PDB entry 3GC8 | X-ray diffraction, 2.40 A resolution | chain A

Chain A:
Protein: Mitogen-activated protein kinase 11
From: Homo sapiens
Notes: EC 2.7.11.24
UniProtKB: Q15759 (MK11_HUMAN); residues 1-364 here = UniProt positions 1-364
Chain sequence (370 residues; row label = number of the first residue in the row; numbers below 1 keep their minus sign (Gly-5 is residue -5)):
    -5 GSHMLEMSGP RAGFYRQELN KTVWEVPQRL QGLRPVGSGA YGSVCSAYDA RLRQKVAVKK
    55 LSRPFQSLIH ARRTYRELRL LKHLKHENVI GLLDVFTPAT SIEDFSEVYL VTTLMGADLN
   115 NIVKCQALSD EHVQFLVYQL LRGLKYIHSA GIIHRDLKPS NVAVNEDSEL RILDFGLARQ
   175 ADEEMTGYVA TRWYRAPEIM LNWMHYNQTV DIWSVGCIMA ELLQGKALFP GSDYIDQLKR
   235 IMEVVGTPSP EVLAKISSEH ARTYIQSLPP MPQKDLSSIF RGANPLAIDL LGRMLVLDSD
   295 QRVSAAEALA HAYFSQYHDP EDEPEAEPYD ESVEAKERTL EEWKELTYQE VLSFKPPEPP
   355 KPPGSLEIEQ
Unresolved in the structure: -5 to 2, 350-364
Differences from the reference sequence: expression tag (-5 to 0); engineered mutation Ser162 (Cys in Q15759)
Metal / ion sites: Na+: Glu81, Asp316; Ni2+: His199 (shared with 3 residues of chain B)
Small-molecule neighbours: dihydroquinazolinone (B45; 5-(2-chloro-4-fluorophenyl)-1-(2,6-dichlorophenyl)-7-[1-(1-methylethyl)piperidin-4-yl]-3,4-dihydroquinazolin-2(1H)-one): Val30, Ala34, Tyr35, Val38, Ala51, Val52, Lys53, Leu75, Ile84, Leu86, Leu104, Thr106, Thr107, Leu108, Met109, Gly110, Ala111, Asp112, Ser154, Asn155, Ala157, Leu167
Swiss-Prot annotation at these positions:
  - motif: Thr180 to Tyr182 (TXY)
  - active site: Asp150 (Proton acceptor)
  - binding site (ATP): Val30 to Val38, Lys53
  - binding site (nilotinib): Glu71
  - modified residue: Thr180 (Phosphothreonine), Tyr182 (Phosphotyrosine), Tyr323 (Phosphotyrosine)
  - natural variant: Ala221 (A221V: In a lung neuroendocrine carcinoma sample)
  - mutagenesis: Thr180 (T180A: Inactivation), Tyr182 (Y182F: Inactivation)

In short:
Ligands of chain A: dihydroquinazolinone. Glu81 and Asp316 form the Na+ site. UniProt lists active-site
residue Asp150, 10 ATP-binding residues, nilotinib-binding residue Glu71 and 2 mutagenesis sites.
Chain A is Mitogen-activated protein kinase 11 (Homo sapiens); the structure, The structure of p38beta C162S
in complex with a dihydroquinazolinone, was determined by X-ray diffraction (same publication as 3GC7 and
3GC9).
